PDB entry 2XSO | X-ray diffraction, 2.20 A resolution | chains C and D of the 6 polymer chains in the assembly

== Chain C ==
Molecule: Biphenyl dioxygenase subunit alpha
Source organism: Burkholderia xenovorans
Notes: EC 1.14.12.18
UniProt: P37333 (BPHA_BURXL); numbering as in UniProt (aligned over 1-459)
Chain sequence (459 residues; numbered 1 to 459; the number before each row is that of its first residue):
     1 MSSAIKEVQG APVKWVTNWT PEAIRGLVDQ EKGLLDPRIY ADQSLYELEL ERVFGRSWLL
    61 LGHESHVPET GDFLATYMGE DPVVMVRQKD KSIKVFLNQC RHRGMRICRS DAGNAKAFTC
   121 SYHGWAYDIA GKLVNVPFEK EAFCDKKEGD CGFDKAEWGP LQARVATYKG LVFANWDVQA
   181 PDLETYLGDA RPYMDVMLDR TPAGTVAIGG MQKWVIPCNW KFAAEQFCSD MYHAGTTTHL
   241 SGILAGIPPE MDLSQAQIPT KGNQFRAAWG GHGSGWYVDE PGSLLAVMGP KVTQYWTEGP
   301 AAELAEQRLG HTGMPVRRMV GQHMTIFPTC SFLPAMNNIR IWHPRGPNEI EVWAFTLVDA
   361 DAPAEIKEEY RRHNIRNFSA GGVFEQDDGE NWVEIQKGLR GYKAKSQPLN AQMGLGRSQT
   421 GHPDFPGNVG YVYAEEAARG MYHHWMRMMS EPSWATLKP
Unresolved in the structure: 1-17, 144-152
Differences from the reference sequence: engineered mutation A335 (Thr in P37333), M336 (Phe in P37333)
UniProt features mapped onto this chain:
  - binding site ([2Fe-2S] cluster): C100, H102, C120, H123
  - binding site (Fe cation): H233, H239
Ion coordination: 2Fe-2S cluster Fe: C100, H102, C120, H123; Fe2+: H233, H239, D388
Small-molecule neighbours: 2Fe-2S cluster (FES): C100, H102, R103, G104, M105, C120, Y122, H123, G124, W125

== Chain D ==
Molecule: Biphenyl dioxygenase subunit beta
Source organism: Burkholderia xenovorans
Notes: EC 1.14.12.18
UniProt: P37334 (BPHE_BURXL); residue numbers follow UniProt; this construct covers 1-188
Chain sequence (188 residues; each row starts with the number of its first residue):
     1 MTNPSPHFFK TFEWPSKAAG LELQNEIEQF YYREAQLLDH RAYEAWFALL DKDIHYFMPL
    61 RTNRMIREGE LEYSGDQDLA HFDETHETMY GRIRKVTSDV GWAENPPSRT RHLVSNVIVK
   121 ETATPDTFEV NSAFILYRNR LERQVDIFAG ERRDVLRRAD NNLGFSIAKR TILLDASTLL
   181 SNNLSMFF
Unresolved in the structure: 1-5

== Chain C / chain D interface ==
Residue-residue contacts (78):
  S110(C) with N63(D); M65(D)
  D111(C) with T62(D); N63(D), hydrogen bond (backbone-backbone)
  A112(C) with R64(D), hydrogen bond (backbone-side chain); E68(D)
  G113(C) with R64(D); E68(D)
  N114(C) with E68(D), hydrogen bond (backbone-side chain)
  I208(C) with Q77(D); L79(D)
  G209(C) with D78(D); L79(D), hydrogen bond (backbone-backbone)
  G210(C) with L60(D)
  M211(C) with L60(D)
  Q212(C) with L60(D); L79(D); A80(D)
  K213(C) with T178(D); L179(D), hydrogen bond (backbone-backbone)
  W214(C) with L179(D); S181(D); N182(D), hydrogen bond (side chain-backbone)
  V215(C) with T178(D); L179(D), hydrogen bond (backbone-backbone); S181(D); N182(D), hydrogen bond (backbone-backbone)
  T237(C) with W102(D), hydrogen bond (backbone-side chain)
  T238(C) with W102(D)
  L240(C) with V100(D), hydrophobic
  S241(C) with K95(D), hydrogen bond; V100(D); G101(D)
  L244(C) with R94(D), hydrogen bond (backbone-side chain); S98(D)
  A245(C) with G91(D)
  I247(C) with R94(D), hydrogen bond (backbone-side chain)
  P248(C) with R94(D), hydrogen bond (backbone-side chain)
  P249(C) with Y90(D), hydrophobic; R94(D)
  M251(C) with R94(D), hydrogen bond (backbone-side chain)
  E351(C) with T178(D)
  F355(C) with L79(D), hydrophobic
  T356(C) with L79(D)
  R371(C) with D76(D); Q77(D); D78(D), hydrogen bond (side chain-backbone); D83(D), salt bridge
  I375(C) with A80(D); H81(D); F82(D), hydrophobic; D83(D); E84(D); R92(D)
  R376(C) with T88(D); R92(D)
  S379(C) with H81(D), hydrogen bond (side chain-backbone)
  A380(C) with L179(D), hydrophobic; N183(D); L184(D), hydrogen bond (backbone-backbone)
  G381(C) with R92(D), hydrogen bond (backbone-side chain); L184(D)
  V383(C) with R92(D); K95(D)
  Q386(C) with K95(D); A103(D); N183(D); L184(D); S185(D)
  D387(C) with K95(D), salt bridge; W102(D); A103(D), hydrogen bond (side chain-backbone)
  E390(C) with W102(D); A103(D); R140(D), salt bridge; L141(D)
  E394(C) with L141(D)
  K397(C) with E142(D)
Other interface residues (no listed pair), chain C (46 interface residues in all): I216, P217, D252, L253, A354, E368, G382, V393
Other interface residues (no listed pair), chain D (39 interface residues in all): Q144, S177, L180

== In short ==
The interface between chain C and chain D involves 46 residues on one side and 39 on the other, with 19
hydrogen bonds and 3 salt bridges. Polar contacts include R371(C)-D83(D), D387(C)-K95(D) and E390(C)-R140(D).
Bound to chain C: 2Fe-2S cluster.
Chain C is Biphenyl dioxygenase subunit alpha and chain D is Biphenyl dioxygenase subunit beta, both from
Burkholderia xenovorans; the structure, Crystal structure of P4 variant of biphenyl dioxygenase from
burkholderia xenovorans LB400, was determined by X-ray diffraction together with 2XR8, 2XRX and 2XSH from the
same study.
